3SR6 - chains B and C of the 6 polymer chains in the assembly; structure by X-ray diffraction, 2.10 A resolution.

== Chain B ==
Molecule: Xanthine dehydrogenase/oxidase
Source organism: Bos taurus
Notes: EC 1.17.1.4, 1.17.3.2; fragment: Flavin Binding Domain
UniProtKB: P80457 (XDH_BOVIN); residues 224-528 here = UniProt positions 224-528
Sequence (305 residues; numbered 224 to 528; the number before each row is that of its first residue):
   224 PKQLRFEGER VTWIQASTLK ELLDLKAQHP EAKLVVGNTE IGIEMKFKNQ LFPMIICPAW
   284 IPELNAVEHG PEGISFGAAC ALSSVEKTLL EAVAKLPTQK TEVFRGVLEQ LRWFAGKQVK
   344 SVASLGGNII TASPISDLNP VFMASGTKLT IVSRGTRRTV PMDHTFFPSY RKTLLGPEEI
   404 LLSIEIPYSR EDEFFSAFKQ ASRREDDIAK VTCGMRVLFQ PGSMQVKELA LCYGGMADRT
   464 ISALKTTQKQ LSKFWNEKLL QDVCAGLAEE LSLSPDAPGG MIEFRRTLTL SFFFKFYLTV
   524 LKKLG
Residues lining bound ligands: FAD (flavin-adenine dinucleotide): Lys256, Leu257, Val258, Val259, Gly260, Asn261, Thr262, Glu263, Ile264, Ala301, Leu305, Phe337, Ala338, Val342, Val345, Ala346, Ser347, Gly349, Gly350, Asn351, Ile353, Thr354, Ile358, Ser359, Asp360, Leu361, Leu398, Ile403, Leu404, Arg426
UniProt features mapped onto this chain:
  - binding site (FAD): Leu257 to Ile264, Phe337, Ser347 to Asn351, Asp360, Leu404, Lys422
  - mutagenesis: Arg335 (R335A: Promotes conversion to the oxidase form that utilizes molecular oxygen as electron acceptor. Interferes with normal conversion to the dehydrogenase form by reducing agents), Trp336 (W336A: Promotes conversion to the oxidase form that utilizes molecular oxygen as electron acceptor. Interferes with normal conversion to the dehydrogenase form by reducing agents), Arg427 (R427Q: Promotes conversion to the oxidase form that utilizes molecular oxygen as electron acceptor. Interferes with normal conversion to the dehydrogenase form by reducing agents)

== Chain C ==
Molecule: Xanthine dehydrogenase/oxidase
Source organism: Bos taurus
Notes: EC 1.17.1.4, 1.17.3.2; fragment: Molybdenum Binding Domain
UniProtKB: P80457 (XDH_BOVIN); numbering as in UniProt (aligned over 571-1315)
Sequence (745 residues; row label = number of the first residue in the row):
   571 DTVGRPLPHL AAAMQASGEA VYCDDIPRYE NELFLRLVTS TRAHAKIKSI DVSEAQKVPG
   631 FVCFLSADDI PGSNETGLFN DETVFAKDTV TCVGHIIGAV VADTPEHAER AAHVVKVTYE
   691 DLPAIITIED AIKNNSFYGS ELKIEKGDLK KGFSEADNVV SGELYIGGQD HFYLETHCTI
   751 AIPKGEEGEM ELFVSTQNAM KTQSFVAKML GVPVNRILVR VKRMGGGFGG KETRSTLVSV
   811 AVALAAYKTG HPVRCMLDRN EDMLITGGRH PFLARYKVGF MKTGTIVALE VDHYSNAGNS
   871 RDLSHSIMER ALFHMDNCYK IPNIRGTGRL CKTNLSSNTA FRGFGGPQAL FIAENWMSEV
   931 AVTCGLPAEE VRWKNMYKEG DLTHFNQRLE GFSVPRCWDE CLKSSQYYAR KSEVDKFNKE
   991 NCWKKRGLCI IPTKFGISFT VPFLNQAGAL IHVYTDGSVL VSHGGTEMGQ GLHTKMVQVA
  1051 SKALKIPISK IYISETSTNT VPNSSPTAAS VSTDIYGQAV YEACQTILKR LEPFKKKNPD
  1111 GSWEDWVMAA YQDRVSLSTT GFYRTPNLGY SFETNSGNAF HYFTYGVACS EVEIDCLTGD
  1171 HKNLRTDIVM DVGSSLNPAI DIGQVEGAFV QGLGLFTLEE LHYSPEGSLH TRGPSTYKIP
  1231 AFGSIPTEFR VSLLRDCPNK KAIYASKAVG EPPLFLGASV FFAIKDAIRA ARAQHTNNNT
  1291 KELFRLDSPA TPEKIRNACV DKFTT
Residues lining bound ligands:
  - MTE (phosphonic acidmono-(2-amino-5,6-dimercapto-4-oxo-3,7,8a,9,10,10a-hexahydro-4H-8-oxa-1,3,9,10-tetraaza-anthracen-7-ylmethyl)ester): Gly796, Gly797, Phe798, Gly799, Arg912, Met1038, Gly1039, Gln1040, Leu1042, Thr1077, Ala1078, Ala1079, Ser1080, Val1081, Ser1082, Thr1083, Gln1194, Gly1260, Glu1261
  - RMO ([arsenothionito(2-)-kappa~2~O,S](oxo)molybdenum): Gln767, Phe798, Gly799, Glu802, Ala910, Phe911, Arg912, Gly913, Phe914, Thr1077, Ala1078, Ala1079, Ser1080, Glu1261
UniProt features mapped onto this chain:
  - active site: Glu1261 (Proton acceptor)
  - binding site (Mo-molybdopterin): Gln767, Phe798, Arg912, Ala1079
  - binding site (substrate): Glu802, Arg880, Phe914, Thr1010

== Chain B / chain C interface ==
Contacting residue pairs - 42 pairs, chain B then chain C:
  Glu232(B) with Pro629(C); His677(C), salt bridge; Arg680(C), salt bridge
  Arg233(B) with Arg680(C)
  Lys269(B) with Glu679(C), salt bridge; Asp828(C), salt bridge
  Phe270(B) with Asn830(C)
  Asn272(B) with His683(C), hydrogen bond
  Ala424(B) with Asp1170(C)
  Arg426(B) with Ser1225(C); Thr1226(C)
  Arg427(B) with Glu1210(C), salt bridge; His1212(C); Thr1221(C); Thr1226(C); Glu1303(C), salt bridge
  Glu428(B) with His1212(C), salt bridge; His1220(C), salt bridge; Thr1226(C)
  Asp429(B) with His1220(C); Thr1226(C)
  Met504(B) with Glu1303(C)
  Phe507(B) with Thr1168(C); Pro1302(C); Glu1303(C); Arg1306(C); Asn1307(C)
  Thr510(B) with Arg1306(C); Thr1314(C)
  Leu511(B) with Leu1167(C); Thr1168(C)
  Leu513(B) with Phe1313(C)
  Ser514(B) with Leu1167(C), hydrogen bond (side chain-backbone); Arg1306(C), hydrogen bond; Phe1313(C)
  Phe515(B) with Thr1168(C)
  Phe517(B) with Trp993(C), hydrophobic; Leu1167(C), hydrophobic; Phe1313(C), hydrophobic
  Lys518(B) with Asp1165(C), salt bridge; Leu1167(C); Thr1168(C)
Interface residues without a listed pair, chain B (23 interface residues in all): Trp336, Ser425, Cys487, Glu506
Interface residues without a listed pair, chain C (26 interface residues in all): Gly1233, Lys1312

== Summary ==
23 residues of chain B and 26 residues of chain C are in contact, with 3 hydrogen bonds and 9 salt bridges.
Polar contacts include Glu232(B)-His677(C), Glu232(B)-Arg680(C) and Lys269(B)-Glu679(C). Bound to chain B:
flavin-adenine dinucleotide. Ligands of chain C: compound MTE and compound RMO.
Here chain B is Xanthine dehydrogenase/oxidase and chain C is Xanthine dehydrogenase/oxidase, both from Bos
taurus. Entry 3SR6 (Crystal Structure of Reduced Bovine Xanthine Oxidase in Complex with Arsenite) was
determined by X-ray diffraction, deposited together with 3NVV.
